PDB entry 5WCB | electron microscopy, 6.00 A resolution (low resolution: residue-level contacts below are approximate; hydrogen-bond / salt-bridge calls are withheld) | chains A and F of the 6 polymer chains in the assembly

# Chain A (and F)
Protein: Meiotic spindle formation protein mei-1
Source organism: Caenorhabditis elegans
Notes: EC 3.6.4.3; chain F of this document is another copy of the same molecule, construct and numbering; everything in this record applies to it too
UniProtKB: P34808 (KTNA1_CAEEL); residues 1-472 here = UniProt positions 1-472
Amino-acid sequence (472 residues; row label = number of the first residue in the row):
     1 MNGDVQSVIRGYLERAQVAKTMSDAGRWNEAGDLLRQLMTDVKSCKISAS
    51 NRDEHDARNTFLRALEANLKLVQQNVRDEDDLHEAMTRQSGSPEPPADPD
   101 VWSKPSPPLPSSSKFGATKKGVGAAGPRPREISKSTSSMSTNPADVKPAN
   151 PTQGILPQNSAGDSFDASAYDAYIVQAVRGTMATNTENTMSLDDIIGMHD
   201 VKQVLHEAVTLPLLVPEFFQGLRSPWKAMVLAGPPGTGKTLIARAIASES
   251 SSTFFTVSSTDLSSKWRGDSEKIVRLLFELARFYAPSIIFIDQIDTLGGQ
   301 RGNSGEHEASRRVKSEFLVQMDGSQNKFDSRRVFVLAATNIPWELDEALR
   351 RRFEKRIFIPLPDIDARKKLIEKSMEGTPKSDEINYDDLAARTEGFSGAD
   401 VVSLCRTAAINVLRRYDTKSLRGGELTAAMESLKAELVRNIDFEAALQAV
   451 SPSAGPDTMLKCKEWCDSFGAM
Unresolved in the structure: 1-172, 185-189, 297-306, 323-330
Construct notes: engineered mutation Q293 (Glu in P34808)
Curated features (UniProtKB/Swiss-Prot):
  - binding site (ATP): G233 to T240, R351, R352
  - modified residue: S92 (Phosphoserine)
  - mutagenesis: R36 (R36C: In ct46ct99; loss of function. Does not affect mei-1 degradation. Prevents mei-1 degradation during the transition from meiosis to mitosis; when associated with A-92), E66 (E66K: In ct46sb18; gain of function), S92 (S92A: Abolishes phosphorylation by mbk-2. Abolishes interaction with mel-26. Prevents mei-1 degradation during the transition from meiosis to mitosis; when associated with C-36 ...), P99 (P99L: In ct46; gain of function. Embryonic lethal. Abolishes interaction with mel-26 and probably mel-26-mediated degradation ...), G126 (G126S: In ct46sb9 and ct46sb17; gain of function), R128 (R128C: In ct46sb22; gain of function), I195 (I195K: In ct46sb3; dominant negative), P225 (P225L: In b284; dominant negative), L231 (L231P: In ct81; dominant negative), P235 (P235L: In ct93; dominant negative; P235S: In ct46ct103; dominant negative. Formation of an abnormally large polar body during oocyte meiosis II ...), E308 (E308D: In ct46ct101; null. Formation of an abnormally large polar body during oocyte meiosis II. Myosin thick filaments are disorganized in body wall muscles in an unc-29 (e1072) mutant background), D322 (D322R: Severe loss of ATPase activity and complete loss of microtubule severing activity), 6 further mutagenesis entries in UniProt
From the paper describing this entry:
  - conformationally variable residues (domain motion): R244

# How chain A and chain F interact
Contacting residue pairs - 19 pairs, chain A then chain F:
  Q203(A) with L413(F); T418(F)
  H206(A) with L421(F); G424(F); E425(F); M430(F)
  E207(A) with L413(F)
  T210(A) with G424(F)
  L214(A) with L426(F)
  V215(A) with L426(F)
  E217(A) with K434(F)
  F218(A) with L413(F); L433(F); K434(F)
  L222(A) with R406(F)
  R223(A) with A409(F); L433(F); K434(F)
  W226(A) with R406(F)
Interface residues without a listed pair, chain A (13 interface residues in all): K202, L211
Interface residues without a listed pair, chain F (15 interface residues in all): P379, V412, E431, V438

# Summary
The interface between chain A and chain F involves 13 residues on one side and 15 on the other. From UniProt:
10 ATP-binding residues and 18 mutagenesis sites on chain A. The paper reports conformational variability at
R244(A).
Chain A and chain F are both Meiotic spindle formation protein mei-1 (Caenorhabditis elegans); the structure,
Katanin hexamer in the ring conformation, was determined by electron microscopy, deposited together with 5WC0
and 5WC1.
